8U84 - chains K4 and K5 of the 20 polymer chains in the assembly; structure by electron microscopy, 3.88 A resolution.

# Chain K4 (and K5)
Name: BTB/POZ domain-containing protein KCTD5
From: Homo sapiens
Notes: chain K5 of this document is another copy of the same molecule, construct and numbering; everything in this record applies to it too
Reference sequence: Q9NXV2 (KCTD5_HUMAN); residues 1-234 here = UniProt positions 1-234
Chain sequence (234 residues; each row starts with the number of its first residue):
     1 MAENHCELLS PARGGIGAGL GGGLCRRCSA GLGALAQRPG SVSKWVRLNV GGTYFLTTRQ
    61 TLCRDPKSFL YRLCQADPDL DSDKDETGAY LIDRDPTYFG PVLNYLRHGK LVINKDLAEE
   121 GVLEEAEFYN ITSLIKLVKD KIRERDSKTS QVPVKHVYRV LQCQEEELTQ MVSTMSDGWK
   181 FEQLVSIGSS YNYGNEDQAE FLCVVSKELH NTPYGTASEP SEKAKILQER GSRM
Unresolved in the structure: 1-39, 234
UniProt features mapped onto this chain:
  - modified residue: Ala-2 (N-acetylalanine), Ser-10 (Phosphoserine)
What the authors report for this chain:
  - mutagenesis - F128A, L161R: abolished catalytic activity (ubiquitylation activity)
  - mutagenesis - L209* (10-fold): decreased binding to Gbeta 
  - mutagenesis - L209*: decreased catalytic activity (activity)
  - mutagenesis - F128A: unchanged binding to Gbeta 
  - mutagenesis - L161R: abolished catalytic activity with Guanine nucleotide-binding protein G(I)/G(S)/G(T) subunit beta-1
  - mutagenesis - L209* (10-fold): decreased binding to Guanine nucleotide-binding protein G(I)/G(S)/G(T) subunit beta-1
  - mutagenesis - L209*: decreased catalytic activity with Guanine nucleotide-binding protein G(I)/G(S)/G(T) subunit beta-1

# Chain K4 / chain K5 interface
Residue-residue contacts - 38 pairs, chain K4 then chain K5:
  Asp-81(K4) / Trp-45(K5)
  Lys-84(K4) / Leu-56(K5)
  Asp-85(K4) / Trp-45(K5)
  Asp-93(K4) / Thr-58(K5)
  Asp-93(K4) / Arg-107(K5)
  Asp-93(K4) / His-108(K5)  hydrogen bond (backbone-side chain)
  Arg-94(K4) / His-108(K5)
  Asp-95(K4) / Asn-104(K5)
  Thr-97(K4) / Asn-114(K5)  hydrogen bond
  Tyr-98(K4) / Val-112(K5)
  Asp-116(K4) / Lys-115(K5)  hydrogen bond (backbone-backbone)
  Asp-116(K4) / Asp-116(K5)
  Leu-117(K4) / Asn-114(K5)
  Ala-118(K4) / Lys-115(K5)
  Gly-121(K4) / Val-112(K5)
  Val-152(K4) / Gln-151(K5)  hydrogen bond (backbone-side chain)
  Val-152(K4) / Glu-208(K5)
  Pro-153(K4) / Gly-178(K5)
  Val-154(K4) / Gly-178(K5)
  Val-154(K4) / Trp-179(K5)
  Val-154(K4) / Lys-180(K5)
  Val-154(K4) / Glu-208(K5)
  Lys-155(K4) / Asp-177(K5)
  Lys-155(K4) / Gly-178(K5)
  Tyr-158(K4) / Val-172(K5)
  Tyr-158(K4) / Ser-173(K5)
  Tyr-158(K4) / Lys-180(K5)
  Tyr-158(K4) / Phe-181(K5)  hydrogen bond (side chain-backbone)
  Arg-159(K4) / Ser-173(K5)
  Val-160(K4) / Thr-169(K5)
  Val-160(K4) / Val-172(K5)  hydrophobic
  Gln-183(K4) / Phe-181(K5)
  Gln-183(K4) / Gln-183(K5)  hydrogen bond
  Gln-183(K4) / Leu-184(K5)  hydrogen bond (side chain-backbone)
  Val-185(K4) / Leu-184(K5)
  Ile-187(K4) / Glu-165(K5)
  Val-204(K4) / Phe-181(K5)  hydrophobic
  Thr-212(K4) / Asp-177(K5)  hydrogen bond
Interface residues without a listed pair, chain K4 (29 interface residues in all): Ser-82, Asp-83, Leu-91, His-156, Ser-186
Interface residues without a listed pair, chain K5 (27 interface residues in all): Ile-113, Lys-148, Ser-186, Phe-201

# In short
29 residues of chain K4 and 27 residues of chain K5 are in contact, with 8 hydrogen bonds. Polar contacts
include Asp-93(K4)/His-108(K5), Thr-97(K4)/Asn-114(K5) and Val-152(K4)/Gln-151(K5). From the paper: F128A and
L161R of chain K4 abolish catalytic activity (ubiquitylation activity); L209* of chain K4 reduces binding to
Gbeta.
Chain K4 and chain K5 are both BTB/POZ domain-containing protein KCTD5 (Homo sapiens); the structure,
KCTD5/Cullin3/Gbeta1gamma2 Complex: State D From Composite RELION Multi-body Refinement Map, was determined by
electron microscopy (same publication as 8U7Z, 8U80, 8U81, 8U82 and 8U83).
